Entry 4XZQ (X-ray diffraction, 2.40 A resolution); this record covers chains C and J of the 10 polymer chains in the assembly.

== Chain C ==
Name: Histone H2A
Organism: Xenopus laevis
UniProtKB: Q6AZJ8 (Q6AZJ8_XENLA); residues 814-920 here correspond to UniProt positions 15-121 (UniProt number = residue number - 799)
Sequence (107 residues; row label = number of the first residue in the row):
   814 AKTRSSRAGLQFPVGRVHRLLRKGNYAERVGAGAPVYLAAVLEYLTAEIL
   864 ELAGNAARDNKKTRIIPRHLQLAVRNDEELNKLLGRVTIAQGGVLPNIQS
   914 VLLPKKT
Unresolved in the structure: 920

== Chain J ==
Molecule: 147-nt DNA strand
Sequence (147 nucleotides; each row starts with the number of its first residue):
   148 ATCAATATCCACCTGCAGATACTACCAAAAGTGTATTTGGAAACTGCTCC
   198 ATCAAAAGGCATGTTCAGCTGGATTCCAGCTGAACATGCCTTTTGATGGA
   248 GCAGTTTCCAAATACACTTTTGGTAGTATCTGCAGGTGGATATTGAT

== Chain C / chain J interface ==
Contacting residue pairs - 15 pairs, chain C then chain J:
  Arg-829(C) with DG269(J), phosphate contact; DG270(J), salt bridge to the phosphate
  Arg-835(C) with DT260(J), salt bridge to the phosphate
  Glu-841(C) with DT260(J), phosphate contact
  Arg-842(C) with DA259(J), hydrogen bond to the sugar; DT260(J), sugar contact
  Val-843(C) with DT260(J), hydrogen bond to the phosphate
  Gly-844(C) with DA259(J), phosphate contact
  Ala-845(C) with DA259(J), hydrogen bond to the phosphate
  Lys-875(C) with DC280(J), phosphate contact; DA281(J), phosphate contact
  Thr-876(C) with DG279(J), sugar contact; DC280(J), hydrogen bond to the phosphate
  Arg-877(C) with DG279(J), hydrogen bond to the sugar; DC280(J), hydrogen bond to the phosphate
Interface residues without a listed pair, chain C (12 interface residues in all): Gly-846, Lys-874

== Summary ==
12 residues of chain C and 7 residues of chain J are in contact; the contacts include 6 hydrogen bonds and 2
salt bridges. Polar pairs include Arg-842(C)/DA259(J), Arg-877(C)/DG279(J) and Val-843(C)/DT260(J).
Here chain C is Histone H2A (Xenopus laevis) and chain J is a 147-nt DNA strand. Entry 4XZQ (Nucleosome
disassembly by RSC and SWI/SNF is enhanced by H3 acetylation near the nucleosome dyad axis) was determined by
X-ray diffraction (same publication as 4YS3 and 4Z66).
